PDB entry 3PI8 | X-ray diffraction, 2.20 A resolution | chains A and C of the 4 polymer chains in the assembly

# Chain A (and C)
Molecule: Hemoglobin subunit alpha
From: Bos taurus
Notes: chain C of this document is another copy of the same molecule, construct and numbering; everything in this record applies to it too
UniProt: P01966 (HBA_BOVIN); residues 1-141 here correspond to UniProt positions 2-142 (UniProt number = residue number + 1)
Sequence (141 residues; each row starts with the number of its first residue):
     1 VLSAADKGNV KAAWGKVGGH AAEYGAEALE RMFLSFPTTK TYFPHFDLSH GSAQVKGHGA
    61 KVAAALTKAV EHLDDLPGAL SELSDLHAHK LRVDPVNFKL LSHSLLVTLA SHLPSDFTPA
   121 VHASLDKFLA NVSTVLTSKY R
Metal / ion sites: heme Fe near His87 (its only coordinating residue here)
Ligand contacts:
  - carbon monoxide (CMO): Leu29, Phe43, His58, Val62
  - heme (HEM): Met32, Thr39, Tyr42, Phe43, His45, Phe46, His58, Lys61, Val62, Ala65, Leu66, Leu83, Leu86, His87, Leu91, Val93, Asn97, Phe98, Leu101, Val132, Leu136
Curated features (UniProtKB/Swiss-Prot):
  - binding site (O2): His58
  - binding site (heme b): His87
  - modified residue: Ser3 (Phosphoserine), Lys7 (N6-succinyllysine), Lys11 (N6-succinyllysine), Lys16 (N6-acetyllysine), Tyr24 (Phosphotyrosine), Ser35 (Phosphoserine), Lys40 (N6-succinyllysine), Ser49 (Phosphoserine), Ser102 (Phosphoserine), Thr108 (Phosphothreonine), Ser124 (Phosphoserine), Thr134 (Phosphothreonine), Thr137 (Phosphothreonine), Ser138 (Phosphoserine)

# How chain A and chain C interact
Residue-residue contacts - 11 pairs, chain A then chain C:
  Val1(A) with Ser138(C), hydrogen bond (backbone-side chain); Tyr140(C), hydrophobic
  Ser3(A) with Tyr140(C)
  Lys127(A) with Lys139(C), hydrogen bond (side chain-backbone)
  Val135(A) with Val1(C), hydrophobic
  Ser138(A) with Val1(C), hydrogen bond (side chain-backbone)
  Lys139(A) with Ser3(C), hydrogen bond (backbone-side chain); Lys127(C), hydrogen bond (backbone-side chain)
  Tyr140(A) with Val1(C), hydrophobic; Leu2(C); Ser3(C)
Also at the interface, not in a pair above, chain A (11 interface residues in all): Leu2, Asp6, Pro77, Thr134
Also at the interface, not in a pair above, chain C (11 interface residues in all): Asp6, Pro77, Thr134, Val135

# Summary
The chain A/chain C interface involves 11 residues from each chain; the contacts include 5 hydrogen bonds.
Polar contacts include Val1(A)-Ser138(C), Lys127(A)-Lys139(C) and Lys139(A)-Ser3(C). Ligands of chain A: heme
and carbon monoxide.
Chain A and chain C are both Hemoglobin subunit alpha (Bos taurus); the structure, Site-specific Glycosylation
of Hemoglobin Utilizing Oxime Ligation Chemistry as a Viable Alternative to PEGylation, was determined by
X-ray diffraction.
